8ZKO - chains A and B; structure by electron microscopy, 3.13 A resolution.

Chain A (and B):
Name: Monocarboxylate transporter 8
Source organism: Homo sapiens
Notes: chain B of this document is another copy of the same molecule, construct and numbering; everything in this record applies to it too
UniProtKB: P36021 (MOT8_HUMAN); numbering as in UniProt (aligned over 1-539)
Sequence (539 residues; row label = number of the first residue in the row):
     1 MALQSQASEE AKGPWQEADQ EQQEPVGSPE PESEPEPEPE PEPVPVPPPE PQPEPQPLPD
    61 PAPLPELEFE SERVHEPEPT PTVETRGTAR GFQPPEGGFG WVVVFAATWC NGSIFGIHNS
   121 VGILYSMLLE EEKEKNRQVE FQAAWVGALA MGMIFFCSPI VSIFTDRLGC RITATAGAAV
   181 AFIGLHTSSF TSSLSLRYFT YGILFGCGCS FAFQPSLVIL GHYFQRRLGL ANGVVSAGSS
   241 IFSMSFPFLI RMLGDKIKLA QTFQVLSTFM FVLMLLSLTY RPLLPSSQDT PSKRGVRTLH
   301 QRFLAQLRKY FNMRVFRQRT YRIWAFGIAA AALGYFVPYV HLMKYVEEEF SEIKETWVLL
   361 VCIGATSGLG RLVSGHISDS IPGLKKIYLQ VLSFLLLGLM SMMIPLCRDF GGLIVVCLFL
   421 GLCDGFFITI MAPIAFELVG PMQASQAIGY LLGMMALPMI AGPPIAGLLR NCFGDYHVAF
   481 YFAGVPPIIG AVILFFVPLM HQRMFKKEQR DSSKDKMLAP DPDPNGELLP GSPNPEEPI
Disordered / not traced: 1-93, 136-139, 287-303, 501-539
Ligand contacts:
  - 1,2-diacyl-sn-glycero-3-phosphocholine (PC1): Arg171, Ile172, Thr175, Ala176, Ala179, Val180, Ile183, Leu275, Leu278
  - 3,5,3'triiodothyronine (T3): Phe115, Asn119, Met151, Phe155, Phe213, Leu217, Tyr335, Phe336, Arg371, Phe427, Ile428, Met431, Ala432, Ile448, Leu452, Met455, Met459
UniProt features mapped onto this chain:
  - modified residue: Ala2 (N-acetylalanine)
Reported in the primary citation:
  - binding site for 1,2-diacyl-sn-glycero-3-phosphocholine: Arg171, Ile172, Leu278
  - binding site for 3,5,3'triiodothyronine: Phe115, Phe155, Phe213, Tyr335, Arg371, Phe427, Ile428, Met431, Ala432, Ile448, Leu452, Met455, Met459
  - self-association interface (contacts with another copy of this molecule); pairs are residue here / residue on that copy: Phe182-Phe271 (pi stacking), His186-Thr268
  - disease-associated variants - M153R: decreased stability (proposed by the authors, not directly observed)
  - mutagenesis - Q264A, S267A, M274A, L278A: unchanged binding to Monocarboxylate transporter 8 (chain A)

Interface between chain A and chain B:
Pairs across the interface - 22 pairs, chain A then chain B:
  Ala179(A) with Phe271(B), hydrophobic
  Phe182(A) with Phe182(B), hydrophobic; Phe271(B), hydrophobic
  His186(A) with Gln264(B), hydrogen bond (side chain-backbone); Ser267(B); Thr268(B)
  Ser189(A) with Gln264(B), hydrogen bond
  Phe190(A) with Gln261(B); Gln264(B); Val265(B), hydrophobic
  Gln261(A) with Phe190(B)
  Gln264(A) with His186(B), hydrogen bond (backbone-side chain); Ser189(B), hydrogen bond; Phe190(B); Gln264(B)
  Val265(A) with Phe190(B), hydrophobic
  Ser267(A) with His186(B)
  Thr268(A) with His186(B)
  Phe271(A) with Ala179(B), hydrophobic; Phe182(B), hydrophobic; Met274(B), hydrophobic
  Met274(A) with Phe271(B), hydrophobic
Also at the interface, not in a pair above, chain A (15 interface residues in all): Ile183, Lys258, Leu275
Also at the interface, not in a pair above, chain B (15 interface residues in all): Ile183, Lys258, Leu275
Interface features reported in the paper:
  - hot spots on chain A (mutagenesis) - F182A, H186A: abolished binding to another copy of this molecule
  - hot spots on chain B (mutagenesis) - F271A: abolished binding to Monocarboxylate transporter 8 (chain B)

In short:
Chain A and chain B each contribute 15 residues to their interface, with 4 hydrogen bonds. Polar contacts
include His186(A)-Gln264(B) and Ser189(A)-Gln264(B). The paper reports a binding site for
3,5,3'triiodothyronine at Phe115(A), Phe155(A) and Phe213(A) among others; F182A and H186A of chain A abolish
binding to another copy of this molecule; 8 substitutions were tested in all.
Both chains are Monocarboxylate transporter 8 (Homo sapiens). Entry 8ZKO (CryoEM structure of Thyroid Hormone
Transporter MCT8) was determined by electron microscopy, deposited together with 8ZKN.
